PDB entry 8VHS | X-ray diffraction, 1.36 A resolution | chains B and C of the 4 polymer chains in the assembly

# Chain B (and C)
Name: Cu-4SCC
Notes: chain C of this document is another copy of the same molecule, construct and numbering; everything in this record applies to it too
Chain sequence (39 residues; each row starts with the number of its first residue; numbering starts at 0):
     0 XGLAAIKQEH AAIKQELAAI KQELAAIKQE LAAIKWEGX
Modified residues: ACE (acetyl group) at position 0; NH2 (amino group) at position 38
Ion coordination: Cu ion: H9 (shared with 1 residue of chain A; H9(C) of chain C; 1 residue of chain D)
From the paper describing this entry:
  - mutagenesis - K6E/E8K: increased catalytic activity on benzyl alcohol peroxidation
  - contacts within the chain: E8-H9

# Chain B / chain C interface
Pairs across the interface (4; chain B residue first):
  H9(B) with H9(C)
  L16(B) with L16(C), hydrophobic
  L23(B) with L23(C), hydrophobic
  L30(B) with L30(C), hydrophobic

# Summary
Chain B and chain C each contribute 4 residues to their interface. From the paper: K6E/E8K of chain B increase
catalytic activity on benzyl alcohol peroxidation; contacts within the chain involving E8(B) and H9(B).
Both chains are Cu-4SCC. Entry 8VHS (X-ray Structure of a De Novo Designed Self Assembled Peptide Tetramer
Featuring a Cu(His)4(H2O) Coordination Motif) was determined by X-ray diffraction (same publication as 9BQR).
